PDB entry 8BEL | electron microscopy, 2.25 A resolution | chains C and D of the 14 polymer chains in the assembly

[Chain C]
Name: Cytochrome b
From: Arabidopsis thaliana
UniProt: P42792 (CYB_ARATH); residue numbers follow UniProt; this construct covers 1-393
Sequence (393 residues; numbered 1 to 393; the number before each row is that of its first residue):
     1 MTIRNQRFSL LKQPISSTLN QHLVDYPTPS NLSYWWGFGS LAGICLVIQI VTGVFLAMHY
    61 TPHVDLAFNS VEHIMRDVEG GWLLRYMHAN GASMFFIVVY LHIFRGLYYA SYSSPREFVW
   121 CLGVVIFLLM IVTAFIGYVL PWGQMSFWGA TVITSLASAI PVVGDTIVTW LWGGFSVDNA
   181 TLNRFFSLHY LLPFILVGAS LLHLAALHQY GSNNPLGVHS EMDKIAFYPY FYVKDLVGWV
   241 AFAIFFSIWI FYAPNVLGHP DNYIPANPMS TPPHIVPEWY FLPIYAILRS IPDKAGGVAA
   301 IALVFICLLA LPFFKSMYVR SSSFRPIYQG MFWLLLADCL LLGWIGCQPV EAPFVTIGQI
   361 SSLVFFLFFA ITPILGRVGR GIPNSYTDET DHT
Unresolved in the structure: 1, 389-393
Differences from the reference sequence: variant Ser40 (Pro in P42792)
Metal / ion sites: heme Fe site 1: His88, His189; heme Fe site 2: His102, His203
Ligand contacts:
  - 1,2-diacyl-glycerol-3-sn-phosphate (3PH), molecule 1: Val162, Val163, Thr166, Ile167
  - 1,2-diacyl-glycerol-3-sn-phosphate (3PH), molecule 2: Thr166, Ile167, Trp170, Val298
  - 1,2-diacyl-glycerol-3-sn-phosphate / cardiolipin: Ser33, Tyr34, Trp35, Phe38, Leu41, Ile97, Leu101, Tyr109, Gly238, Ala241, Phe242, Phe245, Trp249, Val256, Leu257, Trp279, Trp333, Leu336, Leu340
  - heme (HEM), molecule 1: Trp36, Gly37, Phe38, Gly39, Ser40, Ala42, Gly43, Phe95, Val99, His102, Ile103, Arg105, Ser111, Tyr112, Arg116, Val119, Trp120, Gly123, Val124, Ile126, Phe127, Met130, Leu196, Ser200, His203, Leu204, Leu207, Ser212, Asn213
  - heme (HEM), molecule 2: Leu46, Gln49, Ile50, Gly53, Val54, Leu56, Ala57, Tyr60, Val71, Arg85, His88, Ala89, Ala92, Phe95, Met130, Thr133, Ala134, Gly137, Tyr138, Leu140, Pro141, Phe186, His189, Tyr190, Pro193, Phe194, Tyr280
  - phosphatidylcholine (PC7; (7S)-4-hydroxy-N,N,N-trimethyl-9-oxo-7-[(palmitoyloxy)methyl]-3,5,8-trioxa-4-phosphahexacosan-1-aminium 4-oxide): Trp35, Tyr100, Leu101, Phe104, Arg105, Tyr108, Tyr109, Pro215, Trp279, Ser323, Gln329, Phe332, Trp333, Leu336, Leu340
  - phosphatidylglycerol (PGT; (1S)-2-{[{[(2R)-2,3-dihydroxypropyl]oxy}(hydroxy)phosphoryl]oxy}-1-[(palmitoyloxy)methyl]ethyl stearate), molecule 1: Ser9, Leu10, Leu11, Ser16, Leu23, Val24, Ser40, Gly43, Ile44, Val47, Phe227, Tyr228, Tyr232, Trp239
  - phosphatidylglycerol (PGT), molecule 2: Ala241, Ile244, Phe245, Ile248, Trp249, Tyr252, Ala253, Val256
  - phosphatidylglycerol (PGT), molecule 3: Met317, Arg325, Pro326, Ile327, Gly330, Met331, Leu334, Leu335, Val364, Leu367, Phe368, Ile371, Leu375, Val378, Gly379, Ile382, Tyr386
  - UQ5 (2,3-dimethoxy-5-methyl-6-(3,11,15,19-tetramethyl-eicosa-2,6,10,14,18-pentaenyl)-[1,4]benzoquinone), molecule 1: His22, Leu23, Tyr26, Thr28, Gly39, Ser40, Gly43, Leu46, Val47, Val197, Ser200, Leu201, Leu204, Leu207, His208, Phe227, Asp235
  - UQ5, molecule 2: Ile131, Val132, Phe135, Ile136, Gly149, Val152, Ile153, Thr154, Trp170, Leu171, Phe185, Leu188, Ile275, Val276, Pro277, Phe281, Ile284, Tyr285
  - ubiquinone-7 (UQ7): Val51, Phe55, Met58
Swiss-Prot annotation at these positions:
  - binding site (heme b): His88, His102, His189, His203
  - binding site (a ubiquinone): His208
From the paper describing this entry:
  - catalytic residues: His259, Tyr280

[Chain D]
Name: Cytochrome b-c1 complex subunit Rieske-1, mitochondrial
From: Arabidopsis thaliana
Notes: EC 7.1.1.8
UniProt: Q94JS0 (UCRI1_ARATH); residue numbers follow UniProt; this construct covers 1-272
Sequence (272 residues; numbered 1 to 272; the number before each row is that of its first residue):
     1 MLRVAGRRLF SVSQRSSTAT SFVVSRDHTL SDGGGDSSSA PRSLPSADLS SYHRSLIRGF
    61 SSQVLAQGNE IGFGSEVPAT VEAVKTPNSK IVYDDHNHER YPPGDPSKRA FAYFVLSGGR
   121 FVYASVLRLL VLKLIVSMSA SKDVLALASL EVDLGSIEPG TTVTVKWRGK PVFIRRRTED
   181 DIKLANSVDV GSLRDPQEDS VRVKNPEWLV VVGVCTHLGC IPLPNAGDYG GWFCPCHGSH
   241 YDISGRIRKG PAPYNLEVPT YSFLEENKLL IG
Unresolved in the structure: 1-92, 272
Disulfide bonds: Cys220-Cys236
Metal / ion sites: 2Fe-2S cluster Fe: Cys215, His217, Cys234, His237
Ligand contacts:
  - 2Fe-2S cluster (FES): Cys215, His217, Leu218, Gly219, Cys220, Cys234, Cys236, His237, Gly238, Ser239, Pro251
  - phosphatidylcholine (PC7; (7S)-4-hydroxy-N,N,N-trimethyl-9-oxo-7-[(palmitoyloxy)methyl]-3,5,8-trioxa-4-phosphahexacosan-1-aminium 4-oxide), molecule 1: Tyr101, Phe111, Phe114, Val115, Ser117, Gly118, Gly119, Phe121, Val122, Ser125
  - phosphatidylcholine (PC7), molecule 2: Tyr113, Arg120, Ala124
  - ubiquinone-7 (UQ7): Val131, Leu134, Ile135, Met138, Cys236, His237
Swiss-Prot annotation at these positions:
  - binding site ([2Fe-2S] cluster): Cys215, His217, Cys234, His237
From the paper describing this entry:
  - 2Fe-2S cluster coordination: His237
  - binding site for UQ5: His237
  - binding site for 2Fe-2S cluster: His237
  - catalytic residues: His237

[Chain C / chain D interface]
Residue-residue contacts (23; chain C residue first):
  Val51(C) - Leu134(D)  hydrophobic
  Phe55(C) - Leu134(D)
  Phe55(C) - Ser137(D)
  Phe55(C) - Met138(D)  hydrophobic
  Met58(C) - Met138(D)  hydrophobic
  His59(C) - Ser137(D)  hydrogen bond (side chain-backbone)
  His73(C) - Ser141(D)
  His73(C) - Asp143(D)  salt bridge
  Arg76(C) - Lys142(D)  hydrogen bond (backbone-side chain)
  Asp77(C) - Ser141(D)
  Asp77(C) - Lys142(D)  hydrogen bond (backbone-side chain)
  Asp77(C) - Asp143(D)
  Val78(C) - Ser137(D)
  Val78(C) - Lys142(D)  hydrogen bond (backbone-side chain)
  Glu79(C) - Lys133(D)
  Glu79(C) - Val136(D)
  Glu79(C) - Ser137(D)
  Glu79(C) - Lys142(D)
  Leu83(C) - Lys133(D)
  Leu84(C) - Leu134(D)  hydrophobic
  Leu84(C) - Ser137(D)
  Met87(C) - Leu130(D)  hydrophobic
  Val240(C) - Tyr123(D)
Interface residues without a listed pair, chain C (15 interface residues in all): Gly80, Leu236

[Summary]
15 residues of chain C face 10 of chain D across their interface, with 4 hydrogen bonds and 1 salt bridge.
Polar contacts include His73(C)-Asp143(D), His59(C)-Ser137(D) and Arg76(C)-Lys142(D). Ubiquinone-7 is bound
between chain C and chain D. The paper reports catalytic residues His259(C), Tyr280(C) and His237(D); a
binding site for UQ5 at His237(D).
Chain C is Cytochrome b and chain D is Cytochrome b-c1 complex subunit Rieske-1, mitochondrial, both from
Arabidopsis thaliana; the structure, Cryo-EM structure of the Arabidopsis thaliana I+III2 supercomplex (CIII
membrane domain), was determined by electron microscopy together with 8BED, 8BEE, 8BEF, 8BEH, 8BEP, 8BPX, 8BQ5
and 8BQ6 from the same study.
